PDB entry 1DLM | X-ray diffraction, 2.00 A resolution | chains A and B

[Chain A (and B)]
Protein: Catechol 1,2-dioxygenase
Source organism: Acinetobacter sp
Notes: EC 1.13.11.1; chain B of this document is another copy of the same molecule, construct and numbering; everything in this record applies to it too
Reference sequence: P07773 (CATA_ACIAD); residue numbers follow UniProt; this construct covers 1-311
Sequence (311 residues; numbered 1 to 311; the number before each row is that of its first residue):
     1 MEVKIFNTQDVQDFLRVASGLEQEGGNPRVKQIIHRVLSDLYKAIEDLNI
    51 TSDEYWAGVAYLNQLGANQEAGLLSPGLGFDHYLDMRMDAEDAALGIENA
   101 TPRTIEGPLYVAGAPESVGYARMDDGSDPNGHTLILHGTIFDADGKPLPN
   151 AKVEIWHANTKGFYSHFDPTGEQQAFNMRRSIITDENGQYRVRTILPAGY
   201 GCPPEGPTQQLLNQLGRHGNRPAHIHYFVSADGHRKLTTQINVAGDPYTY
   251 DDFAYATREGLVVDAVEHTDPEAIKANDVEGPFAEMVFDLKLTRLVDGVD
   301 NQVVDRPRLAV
Not modelled in the structure: 1-2
Metal / ion sites: Fe ion: Y164, Y200, H224, H226
Residues lining bound ligands:
  - LIO ([1-pentadecanoyl-2-decanoyl-glycerol-3-yl]phosphonyl choline), molecule 1: N27, V30, I33, I34, A71, L74, S75, F80
  - LIO, molecule 2: L41, I50, E54, Y55, G58, V59, Y61, L62, L78, L211, Q214

[Interface between chain A and chain B]
Pairs across the interface (143; chain A residue first):
  V3(A) - R87(B)
  V3(A) - A90(B)  hydrophobic
  I5(A) - M86(B)  hydrophobic
  I5(A) - R87(B)
  I5(A) - A90(B)  hydrophobic
  V11(A) - Y83(B)  hydrophobic
  V11(A) - M86(B)  hydrophobic
  F14(A) - G79(B)
  F14(A) - H82(B)
  F14(A) - Y255(B)  hydrophobic
  V17(A) - R217(B)
  V17(A) - Y255(B)
  A18(A) - L78(B)
  A18(A) - L215(B)
  A18(A) - R217(B)  hydrogen bond (backbone-side chain)
  A18(A) - Y255(B)
  S19(A) - L215(B)
  G20(A) - L215(B)
  Q23(A) - L215(B)
  Q23(A) - G216(B)
  Q23(A) - R217(B)
  G25(A) - G216(B)
  G26(A) - N213(B)
  G26(A) - Q214(B)
  G26(A) - G216(B)
  N27(A) - Q214(B)  hydrogen bond (backbone-backbone)
  R29(A) - L48(B)  hydrogen bond (side chain-backbone)
  R29(A) - N49(B)  hydrogen bond (side chain-backbone)
  R29(A) - I50(B)
  R29(A) - E54(B)  salt bridge
  V30(A) - Q214(B)
  K31(A) - L215(B)
  Q32(A) - L48(B)
  I33(A) - L48(B)  hydrophobic
  I34(A) - L215(B)  hydrophobic
  R36(A) - K43(B)
  R36(A) - A44(B)
  R36(A) - D47(B)  salt bridge
  R36(A) - L48(B)
  L38(A) - L78(B)  hydrophobic
  L38(A) - F80(B)  hydrophobic
  L41(A) - F80(B)  hydrophobic
  Y42(A) - L78(B)  hydrogen bond (side chain-backbone)
  Y42(A) - G79(B)  hydrogen bond (side chain-backbone)
  Y42(A) - F80(B)
  Y42(A) - Y83(B)  hydrogen bond (backbone-side chain)
  K43(A) - R36(B)
  A44(A) - R36(B)
  I45(A) - R87(B)
  E46(A) - R87(B)
  D47(A) - R36(B)  salt bridge
  L48(A) - R29(B)  hydrogen bond (backbone-side chain)
  L48(A) - Q32(B)
  L48(A) - I33(B)  hydrophobic
  L48(A) - R36(B)
  N49(A) - R29(B)  hydrogen bond (backbone-side chain)
  N49(A) - R87(B)
  I50(A) - R29(B)
  S52(A) - L84(B)
  S52(A) - V304(B)
  D53(A) - V303(B)
  D53(A) - V304(B)
  D53(A) - D305(B)  hydrogen bond (side chain-backbone)
  E54(A) - R29(B)  salt bridge
  Y55(A) - S75(B)  hydrogen bond
  Y55(A) - F80(B)
  Y55(A) - L84(B)  hydrophobic
  W56(A) - S75(B)
  W56(A) - D81(B)
  W56(A) - V304(B)
  W56(A) - R306(B)
  V59(A) - A71(B)
  V59(A) - G72(B)
  A60(A) - P307(B)  hydrophobic
  L62(A) - G66(B)
  N63(A) - L65(B)
  N63(A) - G66(B)
  N63(A) - Q69(B)
  N63(A) - E70(B)  hydrogen bond (side chain-backbone)
  N63(A) - A71(B)  hydrogen bond (side chain-backbone)
  L65(A) - N63(B)
  G66(A) - L62(B)
  G66(A) - N63(B)
  G66(A) - G66(B)
  G66(A) - A67(B)
  A67(A) - G66(B)
  A67(A) - A67(B)
  A67(A) - Q69(B)
  Q69(A) - N63(B)
  Q69(A) - A67(B)
  E70(A) - N63(B)  hydrogen bond (backbone-side chain)
  A71(A) - V59(B)  hydrophobic
  A71(A) - N63(B)  hydrogen bond (backbone-side chain)
  G72(A) - V59(B)
  S75(A) - Y55(B)  hydrogen bond
  S75(A) - W56(B)
  L78(A) - L38(B)  hydrophobic
  L78(A) - Y42(B)  hydrogen bond (backbone-side chain)
  G79(A) - F14(B)
  G79(A) - Y42(B)  hydrogen bond (backbone-side chain)
  F80(A) - L38(B)  hydrophobic
  F80(A) - L41(B)  hydrophobic
  F80(A) - Y42(B)
  F80(A) - Y55(B)
  D81(A) - W56(B)
  H82(A) - F14(B)
  Y83(A) - F6(B)
  Y83(A) - V11(B)  hydrophobic
  Y83(A) - Y42(B)  hydrogen bond (side chain-backbone)
  Y83(A) - E46(B)
  L84(A) - S52(B)
  L84(A) - Y55(B)  hydrophobic
  M86(A) - I5(B)  hydrophobic
  R87(A) - I5(B)
  R87(A) - I45(B)
  R87(A) - N49(B)
  R87(A) - I50(B)  hydrogen bond (side chain-backbone)
  A90(A) - V3(B)  hydrophobic
  A90(A) - I5(B)  hydrophobic
  L211(A) - V30(B)  hydrophobic
  N213(A) - G26(B)
  Q214(A) - G26(B)
  Q214(A) - N27(B)  hydrogen bond (backbone-backbone)
  Q214(A) - V30(B)
  L215(A) - A18(B)
  L215(A) - S19(B)
  L215(A) - G20(B)
  L215(A) - Q23(B)
  L215(A) - K31(B)
  G216(A) - Q23(B)
  G216(A) - G25(B)
  G216(A) - G26(B)
  R217(A) - V17(B)
  R217(A) - A18(B)  hydrogen bond (side chain-backbone)
  Y255(A) - F14(B)  hydrophobic
  Y255(A) - V17(B)  hydrophobic
  Y255(A) - A18(B)
  V303(A) - D53(B)
  V304(A) - S52(B)
  V304(A) - D53(B)
  V304(A) - W56(B)
  D305(A) - D53(B)  hydrogen bond (backbone-side chain)
  R306(A) - W56(B)
Other interface residues (no listed pair), chain A (74 interface residues in all): F6, D40, M88, E91, A94, P307
Other interface residues (no listed pair), chain B (72 interface residues in all): I34, D40, A60, E91, L211

[In short]
The interface between chain A and chain B involves 74 residues on one side and 72 on the other; the contacts
include 23 hydrogen bonds and 4 salt bridges. Among the polar pairs are R29(A)-E54(B), R36(A)-D47(B) and
A18(A)-R217(B). Ligands of chain A: compound LIO.
Chain A and chain B are both Catechol 1,2-dioxygenase (Acinetobacter sp); the structure, Structure of catechol
1,2-dioxygenase from acinetobacter calcoaceticus native data, was determined by X-ray diffraction, deposited
together with 1DLQ, 1DLT and 1DMH.
